Entry 1GC7 (X-ray diffraction, 2.80 A resolution); this record covers chain A.

[Chain A]
Molecule: Radixin
From: Mus musculus
Notes: fragment: ferm domain
UniProt: P26043 (RADI_MOUSE); residue numbers follow UniProt; this construct covers 1-297
Chain sequence (297 residues; row label = number of the first residue in the row):
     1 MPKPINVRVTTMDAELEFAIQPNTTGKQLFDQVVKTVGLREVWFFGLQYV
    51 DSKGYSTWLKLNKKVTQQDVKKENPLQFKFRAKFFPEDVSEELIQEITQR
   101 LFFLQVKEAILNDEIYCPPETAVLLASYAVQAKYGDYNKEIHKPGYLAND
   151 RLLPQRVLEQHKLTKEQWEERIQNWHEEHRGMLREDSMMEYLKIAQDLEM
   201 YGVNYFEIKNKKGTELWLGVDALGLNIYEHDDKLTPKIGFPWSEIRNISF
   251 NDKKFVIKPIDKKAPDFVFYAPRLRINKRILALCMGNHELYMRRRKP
What the authors report for this chain:
  - post-translational modification sites: Tyr146 (citing earlier work)

[Summary]
The paper reports a modification site at Tyr146.
Chain A is Radixin (Mus musculus); the structure, Crystal structure of the radixin ferm domain, was determined
by X-ray diffraction together with 1GC6 from the same study.
